6G8J - chains A and P; structure by X-ray diffraction, 1.47 A resolution.

Chain A:
Protein: 14-3-3 protein sigma
Organism: Homo sapiens
UniProtKB: P31947 (1433S_HUMAN); residues 1-231 here = UniProt positions 1-231
Amino-acid sequence (236 residues; each row starts with the number of its first residue; numbers below 1 keep their minus sign (Gly-4 is residue -4)):
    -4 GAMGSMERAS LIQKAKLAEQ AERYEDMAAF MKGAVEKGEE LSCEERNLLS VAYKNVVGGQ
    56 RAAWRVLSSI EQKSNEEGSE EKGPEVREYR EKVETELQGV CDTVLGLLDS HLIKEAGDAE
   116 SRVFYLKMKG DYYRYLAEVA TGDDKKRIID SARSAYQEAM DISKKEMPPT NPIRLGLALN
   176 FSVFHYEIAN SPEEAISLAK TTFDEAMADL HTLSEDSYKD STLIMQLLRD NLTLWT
Construct notes: expression tag (-4 to 0)
Curated features (UniProtKB/Swiss-Prot):
  - site (Interaction with phosphoserine on interacting protein): Arg56, Arg129
  - modified residue (Phosphoserine): Ser5, Ser74

Chain P:
Protein: Ace-arg-ala-his-sep-ser-pro-bal-ser-leu-gln
Amino-acid sequence (11 residues; each row starts with the number of its first residue):
   123 XRAHSSPXSL Q
Disordered / not traced: 123-124, 131-133
Modified / non-standard residues: ACE (acetyl group) at position 123; Ser127 (phosphoserine; SEP); B3A ((3S)-3-aminobutanoic acid) at position 130

Interface between chain A and chain P:
Pairs across the interface - 26 pairs, chain A then chain P:
  Asn42(A) - B3A_130(P)
  Ser45(A) - B3A_130(P)
  Val46(A) - B3A_130(P)
  Lys49(A) - Ser127(P)
  Lys49(A) - Ser128(P)  hydrogen bond (side chain-backbone)
  Lys49(A) - B3A_130(P)
  Arg56(A) - Ser127(P)
  Lys122(A) - Ser128(P)  hydrogen bond
  Arg129(A) - Ser127(P)
  Tyr130(A) - Ser127(P)
  Gly171(A) - Ser128(P)
  Leu174(A) - His126(P)
  Leu174(A) - Ser127(P)
  Leu174(A) - Ser128(P)
  Asn175(A) - Ser127(P)
  Asn175(A) - Ser128(P)  hydrogen bond (side chain-backbone)
  Val178(A) - Ala125(P)  hydrophobic
  Val178(A) - His126(P)
  Glu182(A) - Ala125(P)  hydrogen bond (side chain-backbone)
  Ile219(A) - Pro129(P)
  Leu222(A) - His126(P)
  Leu222(A) - Pro129(P)
  Asp225(A) - His126(P)  salt bridge
  Asn226(A) - Ala125(P)
  Asn226(A) - His126(P)  hydrogen bond (side chain-backbone)
  Trp230(A) - Ala125(P)  hydrophobic
Also at the interface, not in a pair above, chain A (20 interface residues in all): Leu218, Leu229

Overview:
20 residues of chain A face 6 of chain P across their interface; the contacts include 5 hydrogen bonds and 1
salt bridge. Among the polar pairs are Asp225(A)-His126(P), Lys49(A)-Ser128(P) and Lys122(A)-Ser128(P).
Here chain A is 14-3-3 protein sigma (Homo sapiens) and chain P is
Ace-arg-ala-his-sep-ser-pro-bal-ser-leu-gln. Entry 6G8J (14-3-3sigma in complex with a A130beta3A mutated YAP
pS127 phosphopeptide) was determined by X-ray diffraction together with 6G6X, 6G8I, 6G8K, 6G8L, 6G8P and 6G8Q
from the same study.
